2ION - chain A; structure by X-ray diffraction, 1.57 A resolution.

# Chain A
Protein: Programmed Cell Death 4, Pdcd4
Source organism: Mus musculus
Notes: fragment: C-terminal MA3 domain, residues 322-450
UniProt: Q61823 (PDCD4_MOUSE); residue numbers follow UniProt; this construct covers 320-469
Sequence (152 residues; row label = number of the first residue in the row):
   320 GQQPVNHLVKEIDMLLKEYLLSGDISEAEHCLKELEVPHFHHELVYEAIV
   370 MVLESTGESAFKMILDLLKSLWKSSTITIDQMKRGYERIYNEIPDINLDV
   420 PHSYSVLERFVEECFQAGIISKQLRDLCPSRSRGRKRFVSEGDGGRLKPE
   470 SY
Unresolved in the structure: 320-321, 451-471
Swiss-Prot annotation at these positions:
  - motif: Pro448 to Arg450, Arg452, Arg454 (Nuclear localization signal)
  - mutagenesis: Asp414 (D414A: Strongly reduced interaction with EIF4A1), Asp418 (D418A: Strongly reduced interaction with EIF4A1)

# In short
UniProt lists 2 mutagenesis sites.
Chain A is Programmed Cell Death 4, Pdcd4 (Mus musculus); the structure, Crystal structure of the C-terminal
MA3 domain of Pdcd4 (mouse); form2, was determined by X-ray diffraction (same publication as 2NSZ, 2IOL and
2IOS).
